PDB entry 2H0Q | X-ray diffraction, 1.82 A resolution | chains A and B

[Chain A (and B)]
Protein: Suppressor of T-cell receptor signaling 1
Source organism: Mus musculus
Notes: fragment: Phosphoglycerate mutase domain, residues 384-643; chain B of this document is another copy of the same molecule, construct and numbering; everything in this record applies to it too
Reference sequence: Q8BGG7 (STS1_MOUSE); residues 373-633 here = UniProt positions 373-633
Chain sequence (261 residues; row label = number of the first residue in the row):
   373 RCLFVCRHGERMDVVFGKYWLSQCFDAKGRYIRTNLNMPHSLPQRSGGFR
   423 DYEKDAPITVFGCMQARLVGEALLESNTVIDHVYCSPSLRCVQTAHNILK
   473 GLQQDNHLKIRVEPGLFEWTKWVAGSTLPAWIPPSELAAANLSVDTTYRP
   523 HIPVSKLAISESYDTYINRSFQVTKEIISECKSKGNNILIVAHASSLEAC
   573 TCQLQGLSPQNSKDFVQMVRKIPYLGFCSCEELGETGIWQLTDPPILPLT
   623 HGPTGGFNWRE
UniProt features mapped onto this chain:
  - active site: Arg379, His380 (Tele-phosphohistidine intermediate), His565

[How chain A and chain B interact]
Contacting residue pairs (89):
  Glu382(A) with His623(B); Gly624(B), hydrogen bond (side chain-backbone)
  Val387(A) with Thr622(B)
  Phe388(A) with Thr622(B)
  Arg405(A) with Leu619(B)
  Thr406(A) with Leu619(B); Pro620(B)
  Asn407(A) with Leu619(B); Pro620(B), hydrogen bond (side chain-backbone); Leu621(B); Thr622(B), hydrogen bond
  Leu408(A) with Leu440(B); Ala444(B), hydrophobic; Leu619(B); Pro620(B), hydrogen bond (backbone-backbone); Leu621(B), hydrophobic
  Asn409(A) with Leu621(B); Thr622(B), hydrogen bond (side chain-backbone); His623(B)
  His412(A) with Glu447(B), salt bridge
  Val432(A) with Met436(B), hydrophobic
  Phe433(A) with Phe433(B), hydrophobic; Gln437(B); Leu440(B), hydrophobic; Leu621(B), hydrophobic; His623(B)
  Met436(A) with Val432(B), hydrophobic; Phe433(B), hydrophobic; Met436(B), hydrophobic; Arg439(B)
  Gln437(A) with Phe433(B)
  Leu440(A) with Val432(B), hydrophobic; Phe433(B), hydrophobic
  Ala444(A) with Leu408(B), hydrophobic
  Glu447(A) with Arg405(B), salt bridge; His412(B), salt bridge
  Arg592(A) with Gly628(B)
  Lys593(A) with Gly628(B)
  Ile594(A) with Gly628(B)
  Pro595(A) with Thr626(B); Gly627(B); Gly628(B)
  Tyr596(A) with Pro625(B); Thr626(B), hydrogen bond (backbone-backbone)
  Leu619(A) with Arg405(B); Thr406(B); Asn407(B); Leu408(B)
  Pro620(A) with Thr406(B); Asn407(B), hydrogen bond (backbone-side chain); Leu408(B), hydrogen bond (backbone-backbone)
  Leu621(A) with Asn407(B); Leu408(B), hydrophobic; Asn409(B); Phe433(B), hydrophobic; Thr626(B), hydrogen bond (backbone-side chain)
  Thr622(A) with Val387(B); Phe388(B); Asn407(B), hydrogen bond (backbone-side chain); Asn409(B), hydrogen bond (backbone-side chain); Thr626(B)
  His623(A) with Glu382(B); Asn409(B); Phe433(B); His623(B); Gly624(B); Pro625(B); Thr626(B), hydrogen bond (backbone-side chain)
  Gly624(A) with Glu382(B), hydrogen bond (backbone-side chain); His623(B), hydrogen bond (backbone-side chain); Gly624(B); Pro625(B)
  Pro625(A) with Tyr596(B); His623(B); Gly624(B); Pro625(B)
  Thr626(A) with Pro595(B); Tyr596(B), hydrogen bond (backbone-backbone); Leu621(B); Thr622(B); His623(B), hydrogen bond (backbone-backbone)
  Gly627(A) with Pro595(B)
  Gly628(A) with Arg592(B); Lys593(B); Ile594(B); Pro595(B)
  Phe629(A) with Lys593(B), hydrogen bond (backbone-backbone)
  Asn630(A) with Thr622(B)
  Arg632(A) with Pro595(B)
Interface residues without a listed pair, chain A (35 interface residues in all): Val441
Interface residues without a listed pair, chain B (33 interface residues in all): Val441

[Overview]
Chain A and chain B form an interface of 35 and 33 residues respectively; the contacts include 17 hydrogen
bonds and 3 salt bridges. Among the polar pairs are His412(A)-Glu447(B), Glu447(A)-Arg405(B) and
Glu382(A)-Gly624(B). UniProt lists 3 active-site residues on chain A.
Chain A and chain B are both Suppressor of T-cell receptor signaling 1 (Mus musculus); the structure, Crystal
Structure of the PGM domain of the Suppressor of T-Cell receptor (Sts-1), was determined by X-ray diffraction
together with 2IKQ from the same study.
